PDB entry 1MHC | X-ray diffraction, 2.10 A resolution | chains A and B of the 3 polymer chains in the assembly

# Chain A
Name: MHC class I antigen H2-M3
From: Mus musculus
Notes: engineered mutation(s): INS(275(A)-282(A)), INS(275(D)-282(D))
UniProtKB: Q31093 (Q31093_MOUSE); aligned to UniProt positions 25-300 over residues 1-276 (the alignment contains insertions or deletions, so no single offset holds)
Sequence (282 residues; numbered 1 to 282; the number before each row is that of its first residue):
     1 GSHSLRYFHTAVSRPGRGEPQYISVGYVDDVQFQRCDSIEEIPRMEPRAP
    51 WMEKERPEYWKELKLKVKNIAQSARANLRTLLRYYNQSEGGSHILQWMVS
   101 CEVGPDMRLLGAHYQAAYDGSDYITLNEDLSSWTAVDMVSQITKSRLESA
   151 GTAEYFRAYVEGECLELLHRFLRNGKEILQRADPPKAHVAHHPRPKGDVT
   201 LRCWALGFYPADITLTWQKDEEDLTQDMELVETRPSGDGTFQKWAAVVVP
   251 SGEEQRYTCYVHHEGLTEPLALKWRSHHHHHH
Disordered / not traced: 277-282
Cystine bridges: Cys-101/Cys-164, Cys-203/Cys-259

# Chain B
Name: MHC class I antigen H2-M3
From: Mus musculus
Notes: engineered mutation(s): INS(275(A)-282(A)), INS(275(D)-282(D))
UniProtKB: P01887 (B2MG_MOUSE); residues 1-99 here correspond to UniProt positions 21-119 (UniProt number = residue number + 20)
Sequence (99 residues; row label = number of the first residue in the row):
     1 IQKTPQIQVYSRHPPENGKPNILNCYVTQFHPPHIEIQMLKNGKKIPKVE
    51 MSDMSFSKDWSFYILAHTEFTPTETDTYACRVKHDSMAEPKTVYWDRDM
Cystine bridges: Cys-25/Cys-80

# How chain A and chain B interact
Contacting residue pairs (55):
  Phe-8(A) / Ser-55(B)
  Phe-8(A) / Phe-56(B)  hydrophobic
  His-9(A) / Phe-56(B)
  Thr-10(A) / Phe-56(B)
  Thr-10(A) / Phe-62(B)
  Val-25(A) / Ser-55(B)
  Tyr-27(A) / Ser-55(B)
  Tyr-27(A) / Tyr-63(B)  hydrogen bond
  Gln-32(A) / Asp-53(B)  hydrogen bond
  Arg-35(A) / Asp-53(B)  salt bridge
  Arg-48(A) / Asp-53(B)  salt bridge
  Ser-92(A) / His-34(B)
  Ile-94(A) / Pro-33(B)
  Gln-96(A) / His-31(B)  hydrogen bond
  Gln-96(A) / Phe-56(B)
  Gln-96(A) / Trp-60(B)  hydrogen bond (side chain-backbone)
  Gln-96(A) / Phe-62(B)
  Trp-97(A) / Phe-56(B)
  Met-98(A) / Phe-56(B)  hydrophobic
  Met-98(A) / Lys-58(B)
  Met-98(A) / Trp-60(B)  hydrophobic
  Gln-115(A) / Trp-60(B)
  Ala-116(A) / Trp-60(B)
  Ala-117(A) / Trp-60(B)
  Asp-119(A) / Ile-1(B)
  Asp-119(A) / His-31(B)
  Gly-120(A) / His-31(B)
  Gly-120(A) / Trp-60(B)
  Ser-121(A) / Ile-1(B)
  Asp-122(A) / Trp-60(B)  hydrogen bond
  His-192(A) / Asp-98(B)  salt bridge
  Arg-202(A) / Asp-98(B)  hydrogen bond (side chain-backbone)
  Trp-204(A) / Asp-98(B)
  Trp-204(A) / Met-99(B)
  Val-231(A) / Gln-8(B)
  Glu-232(A) / Gln-6(B)  hydrogen bond
  Glu-232(A) / Gln-8(B)  hydrogen bond (backbone-side chain)
  Glu-232(A) / Thr-28(B)  hydrogen bond
  Glu-232(A) / Gln-29(B)
  Thr-233(A) / Tyr-26(B)
  Arg-234(A) / Gln-8(B)  hydrogen bond
  Arg-234(A) / Tyr-10(B)
  Arg-234(A) / Tyr-26(B)
  Arg-234(A) / Met-99(B)  hydrogen bond (side chain-backbone)
  Pro-235(A) / Tyr-10(B)  hydrogen bond (backbone-side chain)
  Pro-235(A) / Tyr-26(B)
  Pro-235(A) / Leu-65(B)  hydrophobic
  Ser-236(A) / Arg-12(B)  hydrogen bond (backbone-side chain)
  Ser-236(A) / Asn-24(B)
  Gly-237(A) / Arg-12(B)
  Asp-238(A) / Arg-12(B)
  Gln-242(A) / Tyr-10(B)
  Gln-242(A) / Ser-11(B)  hydrogen bond (side chain-backbone)
  Gln-242(A) / Arg-12(B)  hydrogen bond (side chain-backbone)
  Trp-244(A) / Met-99(B)
Also at the interface, not in a pair above, chain A (36 interface residues in all): Val-12, Ile-23, Leu-206
Also at the interface, not in a pair above, chain B (29 interface residues in all): His-13, Pro-14, Pro-32, Met-54, Ser-57, Asp-59

# Overview
Chain A and chain B form an interface of 36 and 29 residues respectively, with 15 hydrogen bonds and 3 salt
bridges. Among the polar pairs are Arg-35(A)/Asp-53(B), Arg-48(A)/Asp-53(B) and His-192(A)/Asp-98(B).
Chain A is MHC class I antigen H2-M3 and chain B is MHC class I antigen H2-M3, both from Mus musculus; the
structure, Model of MHC class I H2-M3 with nonapeptide from rat ND1 refined at 2.3 angstroms resolution, was
determined by X-ray diffraction.
